Entry 7NIC (electron microscopy, 4.30 A resolution (low resolution: residue-level contacts below are approximate; hydrogen-bond / salt-bridge calls are withheld)); this record covers chains A and X of the 3 polymer chains in the assembly.

Chain A:
Protein: Interferon-induced helicase C domain-containing protein 1
From: Mus musculus
Notes: EC 3.6.4.13
UniProt: Q8R5F7 (IFIH1_MOUSE); numbering as in UniProt (aligned over 1-1025)
Sequence (1025 residues; each row starts with the number of its first residue):
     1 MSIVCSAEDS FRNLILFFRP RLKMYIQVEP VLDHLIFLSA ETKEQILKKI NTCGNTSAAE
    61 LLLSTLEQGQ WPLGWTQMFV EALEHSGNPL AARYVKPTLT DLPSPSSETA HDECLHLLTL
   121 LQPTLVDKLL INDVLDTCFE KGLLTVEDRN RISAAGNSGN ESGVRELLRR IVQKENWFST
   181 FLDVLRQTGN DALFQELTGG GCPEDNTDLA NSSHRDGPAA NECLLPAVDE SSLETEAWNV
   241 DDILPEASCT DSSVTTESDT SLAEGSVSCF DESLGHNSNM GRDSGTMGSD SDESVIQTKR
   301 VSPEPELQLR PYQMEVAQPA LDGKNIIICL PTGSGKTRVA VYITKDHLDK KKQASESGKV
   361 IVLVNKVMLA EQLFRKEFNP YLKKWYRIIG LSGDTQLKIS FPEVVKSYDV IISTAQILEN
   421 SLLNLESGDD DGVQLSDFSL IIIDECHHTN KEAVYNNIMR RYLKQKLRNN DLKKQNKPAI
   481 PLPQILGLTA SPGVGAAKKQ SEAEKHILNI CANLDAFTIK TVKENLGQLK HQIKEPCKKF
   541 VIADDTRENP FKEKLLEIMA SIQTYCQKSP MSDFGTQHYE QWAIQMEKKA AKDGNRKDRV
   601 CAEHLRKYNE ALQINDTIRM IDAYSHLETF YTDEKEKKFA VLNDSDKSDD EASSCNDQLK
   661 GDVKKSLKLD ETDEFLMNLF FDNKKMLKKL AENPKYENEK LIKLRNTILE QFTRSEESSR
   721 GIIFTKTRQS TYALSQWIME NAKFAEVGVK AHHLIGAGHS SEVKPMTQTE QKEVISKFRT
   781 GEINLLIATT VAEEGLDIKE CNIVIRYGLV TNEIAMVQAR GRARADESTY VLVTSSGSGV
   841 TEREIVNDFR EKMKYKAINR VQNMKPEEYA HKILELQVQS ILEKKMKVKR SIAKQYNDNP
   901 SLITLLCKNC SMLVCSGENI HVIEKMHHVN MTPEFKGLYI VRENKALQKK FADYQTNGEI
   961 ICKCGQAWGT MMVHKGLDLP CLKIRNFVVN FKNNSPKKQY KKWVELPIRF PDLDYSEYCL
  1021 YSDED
Disordered / not traced: 1-305, 644-665, 945-954, 1021-1025
Differences from the reference sequence: engineered mutation Lys-854 (Met in Q8R5F7)
Bound ions: Zn2+: Cys-907, Cys-910, Cys-962, Cys-964
Ligand contacts:
  - ADP (adenosine-5'-diphosphate): Gln-308, Leu-309, Arg-310, Gln-313, Pro-331, Thr-332, Gly-333, Ser-334, Gly-335, Lys-336, Thr-337, Arg-338, Glu-377, Asp-797
  - tetrafluoroaluminate (ALF): Pro-331, Thr-332, Gly-333, Lys-336, Asp-444, Glu-445, Ala-490, Gly-795, Gln-818, Arg-824
What the authors report for this chain:
  - mutagenesis - S491A/M854K, E813A/M854K: abolished catalytic activity
  - mutagenesis - S491A/E813A/M854K: increased catalytic activity
  - mutagenesis - H871A/E875A: increased signaling in response to without poly(I:C) stimulation
  - mutagenesis - D848K/F849A/R850E: abolished signaling

Chain X:
Molecule: 15-nt RNA strand
Sequence (15 nucleotides; row label = number of the first residue in the row):
    16 GUCAAGCCGA GGAGA

Chain A / chain X interface:
Pairs across the interface - 27 pairs, chain A then chain X:
  Asn-450(A) / G27(X)
  Lys-451(A) / G26(X)
  Lys-451(A) / G27(X)
  Glu-452(A) / A25(X)
  Glu-452(A) / G26(X)
  Ala-453(A) / A25(X)
  Gln-577(A) / G29(X)
  His-578(A) / A30(X)
  His-759(A) / A20(X)
  His-759(A) / G21(X)
  Pro-765(A) / A19(X)
  Thr-767(A) / C18(X)
  Thr-769(A) / U17(X)
  Glu-770(A) / C18(X)
  Thr-811(A) / G27(X)
  Thr-811(A) / A28(X)
  Arg-843(A) / A28(X)
  Arg-843(A) / G29(X)
  Met-926(A) / G21(X)
  Met-926(A) / C22(X)
  His-927(A) / G21(X)
  Asn-957(A) / A19(X)
  Lys-983(A) / G21(X)
  Lys-983(A) / C22(X)
  Lys-1002(A) / C23(X)
  Lys-1002(A) / G24(X)
  Val-1004(A) / C23(X)
Interface residues without a listed pair, chain A (23 interface residues in all): Val-454, Asn-812, Thr-970, Trp-1003

In short:
23 residues of chain A and 14 residues of chain X are in contact. Ligands of chain A: ADP and
tetrafluoroaluminate. Cys-907(A), Cys-910(A), Cys-962(A) and Cys-964(A) form the Zn2+ site. The paper reports
that S491A/M854K and E813A/M854K of chain A abolish catalytic activity; S491A/E813A/M854K of chain A increase
catalytic activity; 5 substitutions were tested in all.
Chain A is Interferon-induced helicase C domain-containing protein 1 (Mus musculus) and chain X is a 15-nt RNA
strand; the structure, CryoEM structure of disease related M854K MDA5-dsRNA filament in complex with
ADP-AlF4(minor class), was determined by electron microscopy together with 7BKP, 7BKQ, 7NGA and 7NIQ from the
same study.
